4U9S - chain C; structure by X-ray diffraction, 1.70 A resolution.

Chain C:
Protein: Na(+)-translocating NADH-quinone reductase subunit C
Organism: Vibrio cholerae
Notes: EC 1.6.5.-
UniProtKB: A5F5Y7 (NQRC_VIBC3); numbering as in UniProt (aligned over 44-257)
Amino-acid sequence (219 residues; row label = number of the first residue in the row):
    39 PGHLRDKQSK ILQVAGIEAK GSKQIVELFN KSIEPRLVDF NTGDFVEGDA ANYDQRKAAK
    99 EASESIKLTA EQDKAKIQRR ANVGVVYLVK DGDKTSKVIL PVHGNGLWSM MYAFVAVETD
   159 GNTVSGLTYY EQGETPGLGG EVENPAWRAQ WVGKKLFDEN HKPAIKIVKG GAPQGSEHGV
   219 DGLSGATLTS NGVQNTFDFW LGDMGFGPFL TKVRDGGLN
Construct notes: expression tag (39-43)
Swiss-Prot annotation at these positions:
  - modified residue: Thr225 (FMN phosphoryl threonine)
  - mutagenesis: His216 (H216L: Decrease in FMN binding), Thr225 (T225L: Loss of FMN binding)
Covalently attached groups: flavin mononucleotide (FMN) linked to Thr225
Residues lining bound ligands: FMN (flavin mononucleotide): Leu145, Trp146, Glu172, Thr173, Leu176, Gly177, Lys207, Gly223, Ala224, Leu226, Thr227
From the paper describing this entry:
  - binding site for flavin mononucleotide: Leu145, Trp146, Thr173, Leu176, Thr225
  - post-translational modification sites: Thr225

In short:
Covalently linked flavin mononucleotide: at Thr225. From UniProt: 2 mutagenesis sites. From the paper: a
binding site for flavin mononucleotide at Leu145, Trp146 and Thr173 among others; a modification site at
Thr225.
Chain C is Na(+)-translocating NADH-quinone reductase subunit C (Vibrio cholerae); the structure, Crystal
structure of NqrC from Vibrio cholerae, was determined by X-ray diffraction together with 4UAJ, 4U9O, 4U9Q and
4U9U from the same study.
